Entry 7WLC (electron microscopy, 4.00 A resolution); this record covers chains H and L of the 3 polymer chains in the assembly.

[Chain H]
Name: Heavy chain of XGv282
From: Homo sapiens
Chain sequence (118 residues; each row starts with the number of its first residue):
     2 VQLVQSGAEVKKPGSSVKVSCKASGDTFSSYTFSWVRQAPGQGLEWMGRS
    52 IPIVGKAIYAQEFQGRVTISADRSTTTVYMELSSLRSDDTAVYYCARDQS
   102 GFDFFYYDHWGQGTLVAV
Disulfide bonds: C22-C96

[Chain L]
Name: Light chain of XGv282
From: Homo sapiens
Chain sequence (111 residues; each row starts with the number of its first residue):
     1 QSVLTQPPSASGTPGQRVTISCSGSGSNIGSNTINWYQQLPGTAPKVLIY
    51 RNNERPSGVPDRFSGSKSGTSASLTISGLQSEDEAYYHCAAWDDSLNGPV
   101 FGGGTKLTVLG
Disulfide bonds: C22-C89

[Chain H / chain L interface]
Pairs across the interface - 29 pairs, chain H then chain L:
  V37(H) - F101(L)  hydrophobic
  Q39(H) - Q39(L)  hydrogen bond
  G42(H) - Y86(L)  hydrogen bond (backbone-side chain)
  G44(H) - G103(L)
  L45(H) - Q1(L)
  L45(H) - H88(L)
  L45(H) - F101(L)  hydrophobic
  E46(H) - Q1(L)
  E46(H) - F101(L)
  W47(H) - G98(L)
  W47(H) - P99(L)
  W47(H) - F101(L)
  Y95(H) - P45(L)
  D104(H) - N32(L)
  D104(H) - T33(L)
  F105(H) - Y50(L)
  F105(H) - R51(L)
  F105(H) - E54(L)
  F106(H) - Y50(L)  hydrophobic
  Y107(H) - N35(L)  hydrogen bond (backbone-side chain)
  Y107(H) - Y37(L)
  Y108(H) - Y37(L)  hydrogen bond (backbone-side chain)
  Y108(H) - W92(L)
  Y108(H) - P99(L)
  D109(H) - V47(L)
  D109(H) - Y50(L)
  W111(H) - Y37(L)  hydrophobic
  W111(H) - P45(L)  hydrophobic
  Q113(H) - A44(L)
Other interface residues (no listed pair), chain H (20 interface residues in all): Q43, Q62, E63, Q100
Other interface residues (no listed pair), chain L (23 interface residues in all): T43, K46, L96, G102

[In short]
20 residues of chain H and 23 residues of chain L are in contact; the contacts include 4 hydrogen bonds. Among
the polar pairs are Q39(H)-Q39(L), G42(H)-Y86(L) and Y107(H)-N35(L).
Here chain H is Heavy chain of XGv282 and chain L is Light chain of XGv282, both from Homo sapiens. Entry 7WLC
(SARS-CoV-2 Omicron variant spike RBD in complex with Fab XGv282) was determined by electron microscopy,
deposited together with 7WE7, 7WE8, 7WE9, 7WEA, 7WEB, 7WEC and 3 further entries.
